7BH1 - chains B and D of the 4 polymer chains in the assembly; structure by electron microscopy, 3.38 A resolution.

Chain B:
Protein: Potassium-transporting ATPase ATP-binding subunit
Source organism: Escherichia coli K-12
Notes: EC 7.2.2.6
UniProt: P03960 (KDPB_ECOLI); numbering as in UniProt (aligned over 1-682)
Chain sequence (682 residues; each row starts with the number of its first residue):
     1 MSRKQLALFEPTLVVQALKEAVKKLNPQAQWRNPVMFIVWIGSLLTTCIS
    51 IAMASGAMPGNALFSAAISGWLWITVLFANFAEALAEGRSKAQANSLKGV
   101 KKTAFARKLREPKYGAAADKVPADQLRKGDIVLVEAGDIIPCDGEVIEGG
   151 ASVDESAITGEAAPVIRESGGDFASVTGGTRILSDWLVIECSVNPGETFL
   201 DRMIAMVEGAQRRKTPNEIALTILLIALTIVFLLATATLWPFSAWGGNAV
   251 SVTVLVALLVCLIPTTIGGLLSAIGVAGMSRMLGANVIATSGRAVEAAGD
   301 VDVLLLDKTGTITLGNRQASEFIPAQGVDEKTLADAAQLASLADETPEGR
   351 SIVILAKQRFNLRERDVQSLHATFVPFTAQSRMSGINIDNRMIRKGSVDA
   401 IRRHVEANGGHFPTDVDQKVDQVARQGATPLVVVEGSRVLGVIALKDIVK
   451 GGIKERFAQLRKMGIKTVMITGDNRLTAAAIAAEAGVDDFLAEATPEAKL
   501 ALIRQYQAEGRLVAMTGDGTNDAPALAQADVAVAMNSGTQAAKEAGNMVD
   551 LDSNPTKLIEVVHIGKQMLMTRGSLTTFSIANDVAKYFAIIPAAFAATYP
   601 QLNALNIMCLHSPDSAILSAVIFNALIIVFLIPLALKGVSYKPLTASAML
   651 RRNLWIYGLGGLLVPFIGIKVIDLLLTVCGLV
Not modelled in the structure: 1-8
Sequence notes: engineered mutation Ala162 (Ser in P03960)
Curated features (UniProtKB/Swiss-Prot):
  - active site: Asp307 (4-aspartylphosphate intermediate)
  - binding site (ATP): Asp344, Glu348, Phe377 to Ser384, Lys395
  - binding site (Mg(2+)): Asp518, Asp522
  - mutagenesis: Asp300 (D300E/N: Does not affect formation of the phosphorylated intermediate), Asp307 (D307E/N/Q: Unable to form a phosphorylated intermediate and lacks ATPase activity), Phe377 (F377A: Loss of ATPase activity; F377Y: Slight decrease in ATPase activity), Ser384 (S384A/T: Decrease in ATPase activity), Lys395 (K395A: Strong decrease in ATPase activity), Asp399 (D399A: Decrease in ATPase activity)
Ligand contacts: 9Y0 ((2R)-3-(((2-aminoethoxy)(hydroxy)phosphoryl)oxy)-2-(palmitoyloxy)propyl (E)-octadec-9-enoate): Thr577, Ile580, Ala581, Ser647, Arg651, Leu654, Trp655, Gly658, Leu659, Leu662
From the paper describing this entry:
  - mutagenesis - D300A/D302A: decreased catalytic activity

Chain D:
Protein: Potassium-transporting ATPase KdpF subunit
Source organism: Escherichia coli K-12
UniProt: P36937 (KDPF_ECOLI); numbering as in UniProt (aligned over 1-29)
Chain sequence (29 residues; row label = number of the first residue in the row):
     1 MSAGVITGVLLVFLLLGYLVYALINAEAF
Not modelled in the structure: 28-29

How chain B and chain D interact:
Contacting residue pairs - 23 pairs, chain B then chain D:
  Trp31(B) with Tyr18(D), hydrogen bond (backbone-side chain)
  Arg32(B) with Glu27(D)
  Pro34(B) with Tyr18(D); Leu19(D), hydrophobic
  Phe37(B) with Tyr18(D)
  Ile38(B) with Leu15(D), hydrophobic; Leu19(D), hydrophobic
  Ile41(B) with Leu15(D), hydrophobic
  Lys214(B) with Glu27(D), hydrogen bond (side chain-backbone)
  Ile219(B) with Ala26(D), hydrophobic
  Ile223(B) with Leu23(D), hydrophobic
  Ile226(B) with Leu19(D); Ala22(D), hydrophobic; Leu23(D), hydrophobic
  Thr229(B) with Leu19(D)
  Ile230(B) with Leu16(D), hydrophobic; Leu19(D), hydrophobic; Val20(D), hydrophobic
  Leu233(B) with Leu15(D), hydrophobic; Leu19(D), hydrophobic
  Leu234(B) with Leu16(D), hydrophobic
  Ala237(B) with Val12(D), hydrophobic
  Trp240(B) with Val5(D), hydrophobic
Interface residues without a listed pair, chain B (17 interface residues in all): Asn33

Summary:
17 residues of chain B face 11 of chain D across their interface; the contacts include 2 hydrogen bonds. Polar
pairs include Trp31(B)-Tyr18(D) and Lys214(B)-Glu27(D). Chain B binds compound 9Y0. The paper reports that
D300A/D302A of chain B reduce catalytic activity.
Here chain B is Potassium-transporting ATPase ATP-binding subunit and chain D is Potassium-transporting ATPase
KdpF subunit, both from Escherichia coli K-12. Entry 7BH1 (Cryo-EM Structure of KdpFABC in E1 state with K)
was determined by electron microscopy (same publication as 7BGY, 7BH2, 7LC3 and 7LC6).
